6DAN - chains B and D of the 4 polymer chains in the assembly; structure by X-ray diffraction, 2.05 A resolution.

[Chain B (and D)]
Molecule: PhdJ
From: Mycobacterium vanbaalenii
Notes: chain D of this document is another copy of the same molecule, construct and numbering; everything in this record applies to it too
UniProt: Q6H2K0 (Q6H2K0_MYCVN); numbering as in UniProt (aligned over 1-334)
Sequence (334 residues; row label = number of the first residue in the row):
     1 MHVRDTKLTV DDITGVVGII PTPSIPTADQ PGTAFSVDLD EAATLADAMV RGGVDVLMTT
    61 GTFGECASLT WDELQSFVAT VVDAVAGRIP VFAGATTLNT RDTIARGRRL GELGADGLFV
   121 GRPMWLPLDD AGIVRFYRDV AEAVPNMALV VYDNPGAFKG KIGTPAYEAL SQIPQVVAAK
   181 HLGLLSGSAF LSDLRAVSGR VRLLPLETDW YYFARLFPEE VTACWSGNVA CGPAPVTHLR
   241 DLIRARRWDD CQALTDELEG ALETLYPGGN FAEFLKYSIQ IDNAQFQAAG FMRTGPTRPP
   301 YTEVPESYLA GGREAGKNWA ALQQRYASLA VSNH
Unresolved in the structure: 329-334 (chain D: 1-6, 330-334)
From the paper describing this entry:
  - mutagenesis - S278N (22-fold), D282E: decreased catalytic activity
  - catalytic residues: Lys180
  - catalytic residues: Tyr152 (proposed by the authors, not directly observed)

[How chain B and chain D interact]
Pairs across the interface - 94 pairs, chain B then chain D:
  Pro31(B) - Arg101(D)
  Pro31(B) - Asp139(D)
  Thr33(B) - Arg101(D)  hydrogen bond (backbone-side chain)
  Ala34(B) - Arg101(D)
  Ser36(B) - Arg101(D)
  Thr62(B) - Trp125(D)  hydrogen bond
  Thr62(B) - Leu126(D)
  Cys66(B) - Trp125(D)  hydrophobic
  Ala67(B) - Leu98(D)
  Ala67(B) - Asn99(D)  hydrogen bond (backbone-side chain)
  Ala67(B) - Trp125(D)  hydrophobic
  Ser68(B) - Asn99(D)
  Ser68(B) - Arg101(D)  hydrogen bond (backbone-side chain)
  Leu69(B) - Asn99(D)
  Thr70(B) - Arg101(D)
  Glu73(B) - Arg101(D)  salt bridge
  Thr96(B) - Trp125(D)
  Leu98(B) - Ala67(D)
  Leu98(B) - Leu98(D)  hydrophobic
  Asn99(B) - Ala67(D)  hydrogen bond (side chain-backbone)
  Asn99(B) - Ser68(D)
  Asn99(B) - Leu69(D)
  Asn99(B) - Pro299(D)
  Thr100(B) - Pro299(D)
  Thr100(B) - Pro300(D)
  Arg101(B) - Pro31(D)
  Arg101(B) - Thr33(D)  hydrogen bond (side chain-backbone)
  Arg101(B) - Ala34(D)
  Arg101(B) - Ser36(D)
  Arg101(B) - Ser68(D)  hydrogen bond (side chain-backbone)
  Arg101(B) - Thr70(D)
  Arg101(B) - Glu73(D)  salt bridge
  Arg101(B) - Arg298(D)
  Pro123(B) - Pro300(D)  hydrophobic
  Pro123(B) - Tyr301(D)
  Met124(B) - Leu98(D)  hydrophobic
  Met124(B) - Met124(D)  hydrophobic
  Met124(B) - Trp125(D)  hydrophobic
  Met124(B) - Tyr301(D)
  Trp125(B) - Thr62(D)  hydrogen bond
  Trp125(B) - Cys66(D)  hydrophobic
  Trp125(B) - Ala67(D)  hydrophobic
  Trp125(B) - Thr96(D)
  Trp125(B) - Ala157(D)
  Trp125(B) - Phe158(D)  hydrophobic
  Trp125(B) - Tyr301(D)  hydrogen bond (backbone-side chain)
  Leu126(B) - Thr62(D)
  Leu126(B) - Leu275(D)
  Leu126(B) - Lys276(D)
  Leu126(B) - Ser278(D)
  Leu126(B) - Ile279(D)
  Leu126(B) - Gln280(D)
  Leu126(B) - Tyr301(D)  hydrogen bond (backbone-side chain)
  Pro127(B) - Lys276(D)
  Pro127(B) - Tyr301(D)
  Leu128(B) - Pro300(D)
  Leu128(B) - Tyr301(D)  hydrophobic
  Asp129(B) - Tyr277(D)  hydrogen bond
  Asp129(B) - Glu303(D)
  Ala131(B) - Glu303(D)
  Gly132(B) - Glu303(D)
  Arg135(B) - Thr302(D)
  Arg135(B) - Glu303(D)  salt bridge
  Asp139(B) - Pro31(D)
  Gly156(B) - Lys159(D)  hydrogen bond (backbone-side chain)
  Ala157(B) - Trp125(D)
  Ala157(B) - Lys159(D)  hydrogen bond (backbone-side chain)
  Phe158(B) - Trp125(D)  hydrophobic
  Lys159(B) - Gly156(D)  hydrogen bond (side chain-backbone)
  Lys159(B) - Ala157(D)  hydrogen bond (side chain-backbone)
  Lys159(B) - Lys159(D)
  Leu275(B) - Leu126(D)
  Lys276(B) - Leu126(D)
  Lys276(B) - Pro127(D)
  Tyr277(B) - Asp129(D)  hydrogen bond
  Ser278(B) - Leu126(D)
  Ile279(B) - Leu126(D)
  Gln280(B) - Leu126(D)
  Arg298(B) - Arg101(D)
  Pro299(B) - Asn99(D)
  Pro299(B) - Thr100(D)
  Pro300(B) - Thr100(D)
  Pro300(B) - Pro123(D)  hydrophobic
  Pro300(B) - Leu128(D)
  Tyr301(B) - Pro123(D)
  Tyr301(B) - Met124(D)
  Tyr301(B) - Trp125(D)  hydrogen bond (side chain-backbone)
  Tyr301(B) - Leu126(D)  hydrogen bond (side chain-backbone)
  Tyr301(B) - Leu128(D)  hydrophobic
  Thr302(B) - Arg135(D)
  Glu303(B) - Asp129(D)
  Glu303(B) - Ala131(D)
  Glu303(B) - Gly132(D)
  Glu303(B) - Arg135(D)  salt bridge
Interface residues without a listed pair, chain B (49 interface residues in all): Gln30, Gly61, Thr97, Asp102, Ile104, Tyr152
Interface residues without a listed pair, chain D (50 interface residues in all): Gln30, Gly61, Thr97, Asp102, Ile104, Tyr152, Pro305

[In short]
The interface between chain B and chain D involves 49 residues on one side and 50 on the other; the contacts
include 18 hydrogen bonds and 4 salt bridges. Among the polar pairs are Glu73(B)-Arg101(D),
Arg135(B)-Glu303(D) and Thr33(B)-Arg101(D). From the paper: catalytic residues Lys180(B) and Tyr152(B); S278N
and D282E of chain B reduce catalytic activity.
Both chains are PhdJ (Mycobacterium vanbaalenii). Entry 6DAN (PhdJ WT 2 Angstroms resolution) was determined
by X-ray diffraction together with 6DAO and 6DAQ from the same study.
